PDB entry 7K5X | electron microscopy, 2.93 A resolution | chains H and I of the 13 polymer chains in the assembly

== Chain H ==
Molecule: Histone H2B type 1-J
Organism: Homo sapiens
Reference sequence: P06899 (H2B1J_HUMAN); residues 0-125 here correspond to UniProt positions 1-126 (UniProt number = residue number + 1)
Sequence (126 residues; row label = number of the first residue in the row; numbering starts at 0):
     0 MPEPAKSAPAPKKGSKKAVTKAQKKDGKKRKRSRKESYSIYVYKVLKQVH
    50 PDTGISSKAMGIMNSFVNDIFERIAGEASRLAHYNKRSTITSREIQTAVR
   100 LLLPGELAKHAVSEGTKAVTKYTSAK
Not modelled in the structure: 0-29, 125
Curated features (UniProtKB/Swiss-Prot):
  - modified residue: Pro-1 (N-acetylproline), Glu-2 (ADP-ribosyl glutamic acid), Lys-5 (N6-(2-hydroxyisobutyryl)lysine), Ser-6 (ADP-ribosylserine), Lys-11 (N6-(beta-hydroxybutyryl)lysine), Lys-12 (N6-(2-hydroxyisobutyryl)lysine), Ser-14 (Phosphoserine), Lys-15 (N6-acetyllysine), Lys-16 (N6-(beta-hydroxybutyryl)lysine), Lys-20 (N6-(2-hydroxyisobutyryl)lysine), Lys-23 (N6-(2-hydroxyisobutyryl)lysine), Lys-24 (N6-(2-hydroxyisobutyryl)lysine), Lys-34 (N6-(2-hydroxyisobutyryl)lysine), Glu-35 (PolyADP-ribosyl glutamic acid), Ser-36 (Phosphoserine), Lys-43 (N6-(2-hydroxyisobutyryl)lysine), Lys-46 (N6-(2-hydroxyisobutyryl)lysine), Lys-57 (N6,N6-dimethyllysine), Arg-79 (Dimethylated arginine), Lys-85 (N6,N6,N6-trimethyllysine) and 6 more in UniProt
  - glycosylation: Ser-112 (O-linked (GlcNAc) serine)
  - cross-link (Glycyl lysine isopeptide (Lys-Gly)): Lys-5 (interchain with G-Cter in SUMO2), Lys-20 (interchain with G-Cter in SUMO2), Lys-34 (interchain with G-Cter in ubiquitin), Lys-120 (interchain with G-Cter in ubiquitin)

== Chain I ==
Molecule: 197-nt DNA strand
Organism: Homo sapiens
Sequence (197 nucleotides; row label = number of the first residue in the row):
     1 GGGCTGGACCCTATACGCGGCCGCCCTGGAGAATCCCGGTGCCGAGGCCG
    51 CTCAATTGGTCGTAGACAGCTCTAGCACCGCTTAAACGCACGTACGCGCT
   101 GTCCCCCGCGTTTTAACCGCCAAGGGGATTACTCCCTAGTCTCCAGGCAC
   151 GTGTCAGATATATACATCCTGTGCATGTATTGAACAGCGACCACCCC

== How chain H and chain I interact ==
Contacting residue pairs (14; chain H residue first):
  Lys-30(H) with DT129(I), sugar contact; DT130(I), salt bridge to the phosphate
  Ser-32(H) with DT129(I), hydrogen bond to the phosphate
  Arg-33(H) with DA54(I), salt bridge to the phosphate
  Tyr-42(H) with DG46(I), hydrogen bond to the phosphate; DG47(I), phosphate contact
  Gly-53(H) with DG46(I), phosphate contact
  Ile-54(H) with DA45(I), sugar contact; DG46(I), hydrogen bond to the phosphate
  Ser-55(H) with DA45(I), phosphate contact
  Ser-56(H) with DA45(I), hydrogen bond to the phosphate
  Arg-86(H) with DG65(I), salt bridge to the phosphate
  Ser-87(H) with DG65(I), hydrogen bond to the phosphate
  Thr-88(H) with DG65(I), hydrogen bond to the phosphate
Other interface residues (no listed pair), chain H (12 interface residues in all): Lys-85
Other interface residues (no listed pair), chain I (9 interface residues in all): DC53, DA64

== Summary ==
Chain H and chain I form an interface of 12 and 9 residues respectively; the contacts include 6 hydrogen bonds
and 3 salt bridges. Polar pairs include Ser-32(H)/DT129(I), Tyr-42(H)/DG46(I) and Ile-54(H)/DG46(I).
Chain H is Histone H2B type 1-J and chain I is a 197-nt DNA strand, both from Homo sapiens; the structure,
Cryo-EM structure of a chromatosome containing human linker histone H1.0, was determined by electron
microscopy (same publication as 7K5Y, 7K60, 7K61 and 7K63).
